9JGZ - chains A and B; structure by electron microscopy, 2.74 A resolution.

== Chain A (and B) ==
Molecule: Potassium channel subfamily K member 13
Organism: Homo sapiens
Notes: chain B of this document is another copy of the same molecule, construct and numbering; everything in this record applies to it too
UniProtKB: Q9HB14 (KCNKD_HUMAN); numbering as in UniProt (aligned over 9-403)
Sequence (395 residues; numbered 9 to 403; the number before each row is that of its first residue):
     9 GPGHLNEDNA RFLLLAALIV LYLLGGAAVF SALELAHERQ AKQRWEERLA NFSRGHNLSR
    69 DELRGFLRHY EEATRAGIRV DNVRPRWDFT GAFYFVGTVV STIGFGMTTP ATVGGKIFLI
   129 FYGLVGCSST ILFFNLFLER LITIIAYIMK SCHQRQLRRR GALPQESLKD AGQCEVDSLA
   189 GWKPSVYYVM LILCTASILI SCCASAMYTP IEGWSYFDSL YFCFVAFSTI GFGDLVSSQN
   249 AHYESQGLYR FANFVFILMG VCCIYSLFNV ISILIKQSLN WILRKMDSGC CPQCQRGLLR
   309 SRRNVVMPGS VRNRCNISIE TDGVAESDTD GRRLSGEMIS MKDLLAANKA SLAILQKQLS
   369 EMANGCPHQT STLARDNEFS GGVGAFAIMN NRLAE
Not modelled in the structure: 168-186, 304-392
Ion coordination: K+ site 1: Thr110, Thr237 (shared with Thr110(B), Thr237(B) of chain B); K+ site 2: Thr110, Ile111, Thr237, Ile238 (shared with Thr110(B), Ile111(B), Thr237(B), Ile238(B) of chain B); K+ site 3: Ile111, Gly112, Ile238, Gly239 (shared with Ile111(B), Gly112(B), Ile238(B), Gly239(B) of chain B); K+ site 4: Gly112, Phe113, Gly239, Phe240 (shared with Gly112(B), Phe113(B), Gly239(B), Phe240(B) of chain B)
Ligand contacts:
  - arachidonic acid (ACD): Ile206, Ser209, Phe225, Phe232
  - D21 ((2R)-1-(hexadecanoyloxy)-3-(phosphonooxy)propan-2-yl (9Z)-octadec-9-enoate): Leu26, Tyr30, Tyr195, Ile279, Ile283, Ser286, Trp289
  - linoleic acid (EIC), molecule 1: Ala24, Ile27, Val28, Leu31
  - linoleic acid (EIC), molecule 2: Arg92, Phe101, Tyr102, Gly105, Thr106, Val108, Ser109, Ile111, Thr138, Phe141, Ser246, Arg258, Asn261, Phe262, Ile265, Leu266

== Chain A / chain B interface ==
Pairs across the interface (258; chain A residue first):
  Asp16(A) - Glu147(B)
  Asp16(A) - Arg148(B)  salt bridge
  Asn17(A) - Arg148(B)  hydrogen bond
  Phe20(A) - Phe141(B)  hydrophobic
  Phe20(A) - Leu144(B)  hydrophobic
  Phe20(A) - Phe145(B)
  Leu23(A) - Leu140(B)  hydrophobic
  Leu23(A) - Phe141(B)  hydrophobic
  Leu23(A) - Leu144(B)  hydrophobic
  Ala24(A) - Phe141(B)  hydrophobic
  Ile27(A) - Ser137(B)
  Ile27(A) - Phe141(B)  hydrophobic
  Tyr30(A) - Tyr130(B)  hydrogen bond (backbone-side chain)
  Tyr30(A) - Val133(B)
  Tyr30(A) - Gly134(B)
  Leu31(A) - Phe101(B)  hydrophobic
  Leu31(A) - Val104(B)
  Leu31(A) - Val108(B)  hydrophobic
  Leu31(A) - Tyr130(B)
  Leu32(A) - Phe97(B)
  Leu32(A) - Phe101(B)  hydrophobic
  Gly34(A) - Val104(B)
  Gly34(A) - Tyr130(B)
  Ala35(A) - Ala100(B)
  Ala35(A) - Phe101(B)
  Ala35(A) - Val104(B)
  Ala36(A) - Phe97(B)
  Val37(A) - Phe126(B)  hydrophobic
  Phe38(A) - Trp95(B)  hydrophobic
  Phe38(A) - Phe103(B)  hydrophobic
  Phe38(A) - Val104(B)  hydrophobic
  Phe38(A) - Gly123(B)
  Phe38(A) - Phe126(B)  hydrophobic
  Phe38(A) - Leu127(B)  hydrophobic
  Ser39(A) - Trp95(B)
  Ser39(A) - Ala100(B)
  Leu41(A) - Gly122(B)
  Leu41(A) - Gly123(B)
  Glu42(A) - Trp95(B)  hydrogen bond
  Glu42(A) - Thr117(B)
  Glu42(A) - Pro118(B)
  Glu42(A) - Ala119(B)  hydrogen bond (side chain-backbone)
  Glu42(A) - Thr120(B)
  Leu43(A) - Trp95(B)
  His45(A) - Ala119(B)
  His45(A) - Thr120(B)
  Glu46(A) - Arg94(B)  hydrogen bond (side chain-backbone)
  Glu46(A) - Trp95(B)  hydrogen bond (side chain-backbone)
  Ala49(A) - Ala84(B)  hydrophobic
  Lys50(A) - Gly85(B)
  Lys50(A) - Ile86(B)
  Arg52(A) - Glu80(B)  salt bridge
  Trp53(A) - Phe74(B)  hydrophobic
  Trp53(A) - His77(B)
  Trp53(A) - Tyr78(B)  hydrophobic
  Trp53(A) - Ala81(B)  hydrophobic
  Trp53(A) - Ile86(B)
  Arg56(A) - His77(B)
  Arg56(A) - Glu80(B)  salt bridge
  Leu57(A) - Phe74(B)  hydrophobic
  Phe60(A) - Leu66(B)  hydrophobic
  Phe60(A) - Glu70(B)
  Phe60(A) - Leu71(B)  hydrophobic
  Phe60(A) - Phe74(B)  hydrophobic
  His64(A) - Leu66(B)
  Leu66(A) - Phe60(B)  hydrophobic
  Leu66(A) - His64(B)
  Glu70(A) - Phe60(B)
  Leu71(A) - Phe60(B)  hydrophobic
  Leu71(A) - Phe74(B)  hydrophobic
  Arg72(A) - Val88(B)  hydrogen bond (side chain-backbone)
  Phe74(A) - Trp53(B)  hydrophobic
  Phe74(A) - Leu57(B)  hydrophobic
  Phe74(A) - Phe60(B)  hydrophobic
  Phe74(A) - Leu75(B)  hydrophobic
  Leu75(A) - Phe74(B)  hydrophobic
  Leu75(A) - Tyr78(B)  hydrophobic
  Arg76(A) - Val88(B)
  His77(A) - Arg56(B)
  Tyr78(A) - Trp53(B)  hydrophobic
  Tyr78(A) - Leu75(B)  hydrophobic
  Tyr78(A) - Glu79(B)  hydrogen bond
  Glu79(A) - Tyr78(B)  hydrogen bond
  Glu79(A) - Val88(B)  hydrogen bond (side chain-backbone)
  Glu80(A) - Arg52(B)  salt bridge
  Glu80(A) - Arg56(B)  salt bridge
  Ala81(A) - Trp53(B)  hydrophobic
  Arg83(A) - Asp242(B)
  Ala84(A) - Glu46(B)
  Ala84(A) - Ala49(B)  hydrophobic
  Gly85(A) - Lys50(B)
  Ile86(A) - Lys50(B)
  Ile86(A) - Trp53(B)
  Val88(A) - Arg72(B)  hydrogen bond (backbone-side chain)
  Val88(A) - Arg76(B)
  Val88(A) - Glu79(B)  hydrogen bond (backbone-side chain)
  Arg94(A) - Glu46(B)  hydrogen bond (backbone-side chain)
  Trp95(A) - Phe38(B)  hydrophobic
  Trp95(A) - Ser39(B)  hydrogen bond (backbone-side chain)
  Trp95(A) - Glu42(B)  hydrogen bond
  Trp95(A) - Leu43(B)
  Trp95(A) - Glu46(B)  hydrogen bond (backbone-side chain)
  Phe97(A) - Leu32(B)
  Phe97(A) - Ala35(B)
  Phe97(A) - Ala36(B)
  Ala100(A) - Ala35(B)
  Phe101(A) - Leu31(B)  hydrophobic
  Phe101(A) - Leu32(B)  hydrophobic
  Phe101(A) - Ala35(B)
  Phe103(A) - Phe38(B)  hydrophobic
  Phe103(A) - Phe240(B)  hydrophobic
  Val104(A) - Leu31(B)
  Val104(A) - Gly34(B)
  Val104(A) - Ala35(B)
  Val104(A) - Phe38(B)  hydrophobic
  Val107(A) - Ile238(B)  hydrophobic
  Val107(A) - Phe240(B)  hydrophobic
  Val108(A) - Leu31(B)  hydrophobic
  Thr110(A) - Ser236(B)
  Thr110(A) - Thr237(B)
  Thr110(A) - Ile238(B)
  Ile111(A) - Ile238(B)
  Gly112(A) - Ile238(B)
  Gly112(A) - Gly239(B)
  Phe113(A) - Phe240(B)
  Gly114(A) - Phe240(B)
  Thr117(A) - Glu42(B)
  Thr117(A) - Phe240(B)
  Thr117(A) - Asp242(B)
  Pro118(A) - Glu42(B)
  Pro118(A) - Tyr229(B)
  Pro118(A) - Phe240(B)
  Ala119(A) - Glu42(B)  hydrogen bond (backbone-side chain)
  Ala119(A) - His45(B)
  Thr120(A) - His45(B)
  Val121(A) - Phe225(B)
  Gly122(A) - Leu41(B)
  Gly123(A) - Phe38(B)
  Gly123(A) - Leu41(B)
  Lys124(A) - Phe225(B)
  Lys124(A) - Asp226(B)  salt bridge
  Lys124(A) - Tyr229(B)
  Ile125(A) - Phe225(B)  hydrophobic
  Phe126(A) - Val37(B)  hydrophobic
  Phe126(A) - Phe38(B)  hydrophobic
  Leu127(A) - Phe38(B)  hydrophobic
  Leu127(A) - Tyr229(B)  hydrophobic
  Leu127(A) - Phe232(B)  hydrophobic
  Ile128(A) - Phe232(B)
  Tyr130(A) - Tyr30(B)  hydrogen bond (side chain-backbone)
  Tyr130(A) - Leu31(B)
  Tyr130(A) - Gly34(B)
  Leu132(A) - Phe232(B)
  Leu132(A) - Leu275(B)  hydrophobic
  Leu132(A) - Phe276(B)  hydrophobic
  Val133(A) - Tyr30(B)
  Gly134(A) - Tyr30(B)
  Cys135(A) - Phe276(B)  hydrophobic
  Ser136(A) - Phe276(B)
  Ser136(A) - Ile279(B)
  Ser136(A) - Ser280(B)
  Ser136(A) - Ile283(B)
  Ser137(A) - Ile27(B)
  Ser137(A) - Ile283(B)
  Ile139(A) - Ser280(B)
  Leu140(A) - Leu23(B)  hydrophobic
  Leu140(A) - Ser280(B)
  Leu140(A) - Ile283(B)  hydrophobic
  Leu140(A) - Lys284(B)
  Phe141(A) - Phe20(B)  hydrophobic
  Phe141(A) - Leu23(B)  hydrophobic
  Phe141(A) - Ala24(B)  hydrophobic
  Phe141(A) - Ile27(B)  hydrophobic
  Asn143(A) - Phe394(B)
  Leu144(A) - Asp16(B)
  Leu144(A) - Phe20(B)  hydrophobic
  Leu144(A) - Leu23(B)  hydrophobic
  Leu144(A) - Lys284(B)
  Phe145(A) - Phe20(B)
  Glu147(A) - Asp16(B)
  Arg148(A) - Asp16(B)  salt bridge
  Arg148(A) - Asn17(B)  hydrogen bond
  Ile150(A) - Met397(B)  hydrophobic
  Ile150(A) - Asn398(B)
  Ala188(A) - Arg400(B)
  Lys191(A) - Met397(B)  hydrogen bond (side chain-backbone)
  Lys191(A) - Asn398(B)
  Lys191(A) - Arg400(B)
  Lys191(A) - Leu401(B)
  Pro192(A) - Leu401(B)
  Ser193(A) - Leu401(B)
  Val194(A) - Asn398(B)
  Val194(A) - Ala402(B)  hydrophobic
  Phe225(A) - Val121(B)
  Phe225(A) - Lys124(B)
  Phe225(A) - Ile125(B)  hydrophobic
  Asp226(A) - Lys124(B)  salt bridge
  Tyr229(A) - Pro118(B)
  Tyr229(A) - Lys124(B)
  Tyr229(A) - Leu127(B)  hydrophobic
  Phe232(A) - Leu127(B)
  Phe232(A) - Ile128(B)
  Phe232(A) - Leu132(B)
  Ser236(A) - Thr110(B)
  Thr237(A) - Thr110(B)
  Ile238(A) - Thr110(B)
  Ile238(A) - Ile111(B)
  Ile238(A) - Gly112(B)
  Gly239(A) - Gly112(B)
  Phe240(A) - Phe103(B)  hydrophobic
  Phe240(A) - Val107(B)  hydrophobic
  Phe240(A) - Gly112(B)
  Phe240(A) - Phe113(B)
  Phe240(A) - Gly114(B)
  Phe240(A) - Thr117(B)
  Asp242(A) - Arg83(B)
  Asp242(A) - Thr117(B)
  Tyr273(A) - Tyr273(B)  hydrogen bond
  Leu275(A) - Leu132(B)  hydrophobic
  Phe276(A) - Leu132(B)  hydrophobic
  Phe276(A) - Cys135(B)  hydrophobic
  Phe276(A) - Ser136(B)
  Asn277(A) - Phe394(B)
  Ile279(A) - Ser136(B)
  Ser280(A) - Ser136(B)
  Ser280(A) - Ile139(B)
  Ser280(A) - Leu140(B)
  Ile281(A) - Asn398(B)
  Ile281(A) - Asn399(B)
  Ile283(A) - Ser136(B)
  Ile283(A) - Ser137(B)
  Ile283(A) - Leu140(B)  hydrophobic
  Lys284(A) - Leu140(B)
  Lys284(A) - Leu144(B)
  Gln285(A) - Asn399(B)  hydrogen bond
  Gln285(A) - Ala402(B)  hydrogen bond (side chain-backbone)
  Gln285(A) - Glu403(B)
  Ala393(A) - Ala395(B)
  Phe394(A) - Asn143(B)
  Phe394(A) - Asn277(B)
  Phe394(A) - Phe394(B)  hydrophobic
  Ala395(A) - Ala393(B)
  Ile396(A) - Ile396(B)  hydrophobic
  Met397(A) - Ile150(B)  hydrophobic
  Met397(A) - Lys191(B)  hydrogen bond (backbone-side chain)
  Asn398(A) - Ile150(B)
  Asn398(A) - Lys191(B)
  Asn398(A) - Val194(B)
  Asn398(A) - Ile281(B)
  Asn399(A) - Ile281(B)
  Asn399(A) - Gln285(B)  hydrogen bond
  Arg400(A) - Ala188(B)
  Arg400(A) - Lys191(B)
  Leu401(A) - Lys191(B)
  Leu401(A) - Ser193(B)
  Ala402(A) - Val194(B)  hydrophobic
  Ala402(A) - Gln285(B)  hydrogen bond (backbone-side chain)
  Glu403(A) - Gln285(B)
Other interface residues (no listed pair), chain A (135 interface residues in all): Arg19, Arg87, Pro93, Asp96, Gly105, Thr116, Phe129, Gly131, Thr138, Leu146, Val233, Gly241
Other interface residues (no listed pair), chain B (135 interface residues in all): Arg19, Arg87, Pro93, Asp96, Gly105, Thr116, Phe129, Gly131, Thr138, Leu146, Pro192, Val233, Gly241

== Summary ==
The chain A/chain B interface involves 135 residues from each chain, with 26 hydrogen bonds and 8 salt
bridges. Polar pairs include Asp16(A)-Arg148(B), Arg52(A)-Glu80(B) and Arg56(A)-Glu80(B). Bound to chain A:
linoleic acid, arachidonic acid and compound D21. Thr110(A) and Thr237(A) form the K+ site 1.
Chain A and chain B are both Potassium channel subfamily K member 13 (Homo sapiens); the structure, Cryo-EM
Structure of Human Kcnk13, was determined by electron microscopy together with 9JH1 from the same study.
